4Z1D - chains A and B; structure by X-ray diffraction, 1.65 A resolution.

Chain A (and B):
Protein: 2-dehydro-3-deoxyphosphooctonate aldolase
Organism: Helicobacter pylori (strain ATCC 700392 / 26695)
Notes: EC 2.5.1.55; chain B of this document is another copy of the same molecule, construct and numbering; everything in this record applies to it too
Reference sequence: P56060 (KDSA_HELPY); numbering as in UniProt (aligned over 1-276)
Chain sequence (276 residues; numbered 1 to 276; the number before each row is that of its first residue):
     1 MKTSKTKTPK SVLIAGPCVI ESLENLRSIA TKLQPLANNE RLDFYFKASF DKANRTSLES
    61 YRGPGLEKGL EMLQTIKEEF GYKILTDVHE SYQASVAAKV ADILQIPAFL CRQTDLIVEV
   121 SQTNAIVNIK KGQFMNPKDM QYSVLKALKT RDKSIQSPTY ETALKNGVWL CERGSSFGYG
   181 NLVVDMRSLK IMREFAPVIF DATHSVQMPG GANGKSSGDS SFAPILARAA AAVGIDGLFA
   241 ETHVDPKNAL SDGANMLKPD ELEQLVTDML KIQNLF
Unresolved in the structure: 1-9, 210-220

Interface between chain A and chain B:
Contacting residue pairs (51):
  Ala53(A) - Arg112(B)
  Ala53(A) - Gln113(B)
  Ala53(A) - Thr114(B)  hydrogen bond (backbone-backbone)
  Asn54(A) - Arg112(B)  hydrogen bond (backbone-side chain)
  Asn54(A) - Gln113(B)  hydrogen bond (side chain-backbone)
  Arg55(A) - Thr114(B)
  Arg55(A) - Lys146(B)  hydrogen bond (backbone-side chain)
  Thr56(A) - Tyr142(B)
  Thr56(A) - Lys146(B)
  Leu58(A) - Thr114(B)
  Leu58(A) - Val118(B)  hydrophobic
  Leu58(A) - Lys146(B)
  Leu58(A) - Lys149(B)
  Glu59(A) - Lys149(B)
  Arg62(A) - Thr114(B)
  Arg62(A) - Asp115(B)  salt bridge
  Glu90(A) - Glu90(B)
  Ser91(A) - Glu90(B)  hydrogen bond
  Ser91(A) - Tyr92(B)  hydrogen bond
  Phe109(A) - Phe109(B)
  Phe109(A) - Arg112(B)
  Phe109(A) - Phe134(B)  hydrophobic
  Leu110(A) - Leu110(B)  hydrophobic
  Arg112(A) - Ala53(B)
  Arg112(A) - Asn54(B)  hydrogen bond (side chain-backbone)
  Arg112(A) - Phe109(B)
  Gln113(A) - Ala53(B)
  Gln113(A) - Asn54(B)  hydrogen bond (backbone-side chain)
  Thr114(A) - Ala53(B)  hydrogen bond (backbone-backbone)
  Thr114(A) - Arg55(B)
  Thr114(A) - Leu58(B)
  Asp115(A) - Arg62(B)  salt bridge
  Val118(A) - Leu58(B)  hydrophobic
  Phe134(A) - Phe109(B)  hydrophobic
  Phe134(A) - Phe134(B)  hydrophobic
  Phe134(A) - Ser176(B)
  Met135(A) - Tyr179(B)
  Asn136(A) - Tyr179(B)
  Pro137(A) - Tyr179(B)
  Tyr142(A) - Thr56(B)
  Lys146(A) - Arg55(B)  hydrogen bond (side chain-backbone)
  Lys146(A) - Thr56(B)
  Lys146(A) - Leu58(B)
  Lys149(A) - Leu58(B)
  Ser176(A) - Phe134(B)
  Tyr179(A) - Met135(B)
  Tyr179(A) - Asn136(B)
  Tyr179(A) - Pro137(B)
  Tyr179(A) - Asp185(B)  hydrogen bond
  Asp185(A) - Tyr179(B)  hydrogen bond
  Ser188(A) - Tyr179(B)
Other interface residues (no listed pair), chain A (31 interface residues in all): Ser57, Thr150, Ser175, Arg187
Other interface residues (no listed pair), chain B (29 interface residues in all): Ser57, Thr150, Ser175, Arg187

In short:
31 residues of chain A and 29 residues of chain B are in contact; the contacts include 12 hydrogen bonds and 2
salt bridges. Polar pairs include Arg62(A)-Asp115(B), Asn54(A)-Arg112(B) and Asn54(A)-Gln113(B).
Both chains are 2-dehydro-3-deoxyphosphooctonate aldolase (Helicobacter pylori (strain ATCC 700392 / 26695)).
Entry 4Z1D (Structure of PEP and zinc bound KDO8PS from H.pylori) was determined by X-ray diffraction (same
publication as 4Z1A and 4Z1B).
